Entry 5OVQ (X-ray diffraction, 1.80 A resolution); this record covers chains K and L of the 12 polymer chains in the assembly.

== Chain K ==
Protein: Peroxiredoxin
Organism: Aquifex aeolicus (strain VF5)
Notes: EC 1.11.1.15
UniProtKB: O67024 (TDXH_AQUAE); numbering as in UniProt (aligned over 1-222)
Chain sequence (223 residues; row label = number of the first residue in the row):
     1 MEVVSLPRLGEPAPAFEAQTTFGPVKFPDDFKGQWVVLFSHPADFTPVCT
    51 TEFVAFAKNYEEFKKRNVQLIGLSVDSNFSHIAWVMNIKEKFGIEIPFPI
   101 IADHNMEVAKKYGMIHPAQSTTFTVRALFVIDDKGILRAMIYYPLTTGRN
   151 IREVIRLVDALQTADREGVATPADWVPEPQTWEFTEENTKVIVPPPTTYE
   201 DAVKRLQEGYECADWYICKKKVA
Not modelled in the structure: 1-4
Differences from the reference sequence: expression tag (223)
Modified residues: C49 (cysteinesulfonic acid; OCS)
Curated features (UniProtKB/Swiss-Prot):
  - active site: C49 (Cysteine sulfenic acid (-SOH) intermediate)
  - binding site (substrate): R126
Disulfide bonds: C212-C218

== Chain L ==
Protein: Peroxiredoxin
Organism: Aquifex aeolicus (strain VF5)
Notes: EC 1.11.1.15
UniProtKB: O67024 (TDXH_AQUAE); numbering as in UniProt (aligned over 1-222)
Chain sequence (222 residues; each row starts with the number of its first residue):
     1 MEVVSLPRLGEPAPAFEAQTTFGPVKFPDDFKGQWVVLFSHPADFTPVCT
    51 TEFVAFAKNYEEFKKRNVQLIGLSVDSNFSHIAWVMNIKEKFGIEIPFPI
   101 IADHNMEVAKKYGMIHPAQSTTFTVRALFVIDDKGILRAMIYYPLTTGRN
   151 IREVIRLVDALQTADREGVATPADWVPEPQTWEFTEENTKVIVPPPTTYE
   201 DAVKRLQEGYECADWYICKKKV
Not modelled in the structure: 1-2
Modified residues: C49 (cysteinesulfonic acid; OCS)
Curated features (UniProtKB/Swiss-Prot):
  - active site: C49 (Cysteine sulfenic acid (-SOH) intermediate)
  - binding site (substrate): R126
Disulfide bonds: C212-C218

== Chain K / chain L interface ==
Residue-residue contacts (157; chain K residue first):
  S5(K) - V4(L)  hydrogen bond (side chain-backbone)
  L6(K) - V4(L)
  L6(K) - S5(L)
  L6(K) - L6(L)
  L6(K) - G113(L)
  L6(K) - H116(L)
  L6(K) - Y142(L)
  P7(K) - H116(L)
  R8(K) - V3(L)
  R8(K) - V4(L)
  R8(K) - H116(L)
  L9(K) - H116(L)  hydrogen bond (backbone-side chain)
  L9(K) - A118(L)
  L9(K) - Q119(L)
  L9(K) - Y142(L)
  G10(K) - A118(L)
  E11(K) - A118(L)
  V48(K) - A170(L)  hydrophobic
  V48(K) - T171(L)
  T51(K) - P172(L)
  T51(K) - A173(L)  hydrogen bond (side chain-backbone)
  E52(K) - A173(L)
  A55(K) - D174(L)
  G113(K) - L6(L)
  H116(K) - L6(L)
  H116(K) - P7(L)
  H116(K) - R8(L)
  H116(K) - L9(L)  hydrogen bond (side chain-backbone)
  A118(K) - L9(L)
  A118(K) - G10(L)
  A118(K) - E11(L)
  Q119(K) - L9(L)
  R138(K) - P144(L)
  A139(K) - Y142(L)
  A139(K) - P144(L)
  M140(K) - H116(L)
  M140(K) - I141(L)
  M140(K) - Y142(L)  hydrogen bond (backbone-backbone)
  I141(K) - M140(L)
  I141(K) - I141(L)  hydrophobic
  Y142(K) - L6(L)
  Y142(K) - L9(L)
  Y142(K) - A139(L)
  Y142(K) - M140(L)  hydrogen bond (backbone-backbone)
  Y143(K) - E153(L)  hydrogen bond
  Y143(K) - R156(L)
  Y143(K) - L157(L)  hydrophobic
  P144(K) - R138(L)
  P144(K) - A139(L)
  P144(K) - L161(L)  hydrophobic
  T146(K) - L161(L)
  T146(K) - A170(L)
  T146(K) - T171(L)  hydrogen bond (backbone-backbone)
  T147(K) - L157(L)
  T147(K) - A160(L)
  T147(K) - L161(L)
  T147(K) - T171(L)
  G148(K) - R156(L)  hydrogen bond (backbone-side chain)
  G148(K) - T171(L)  hydrogen bond (backbone-backbone)
  G148(K) - P172(L)
  R149(K) - R156(L)
  R149(K) - A173(L)
  R149(K) - D174(L)  hydrogen bond (backbone-backbone)
  N150(K) - E153(L)  hydrogen bond
  N150(K) - R156(L)
  N150(K) - D174(L)
  N150(K) - W182(L)
  I151(K) - A173(L)  hydrophobic
  I151(K) - D174(L)  hydrogen bond (backbone-side chain)
  E153(K) - Y143(L)  hydrogen bond
  E153(K) - N150(L)  hydrogen bond
  R156(K) - Y143(L)
  R156(K) - G148(L)  hydrogen bond (side chain-backbone)
  R156(K) - R149(L)
  R156(K) - N150(L)
  L157(K) - Y143(L)  hydrophobic
  L157(K) - T147(L)
  A160(K) - T147(L)
  L161(K) - P144(L)  hydrophobic
  L161(K) - T147(L)
  A164(K) - T146(L)
  E167(K) - V222(L)
  G168(K) - P194(L)
  V169(K) - V191(L)  hydrophobic
  V169(K) - I192(L)
  V169(K) - K220(L)
  A170(K) - V48(L)  hydrophobic
  A170(K) - T146(L)
  A170(K) - V191(L)
  A170(K) - I192(L)  hydrogen bond (backbone-backbone)
  T171(K) - V48(L)
  T171(K) - T146(L)  hydrogen bond (backbone-backbone)
  T171(K) - T147(L)
  T171(K) - G148(L)  hydrogen bond (backbone-backbone)
  P172(K) - T51(L)
  P172(K) - G148(L)
  P172(K) - K190(L)
  P172(K) - I192(L)  hydrophobic
  A173(K) - T51(L)  hydrogen bond (backbone-side chain)
  A173(K) - E52(L)
  A173(K) - R149(L)
  A173(K) - I151(L)  hydrophobic
  D174(K) - A55(L)
  D174(K) - R149(L)  hydrogen bond (backbone-backbone)
  D174(K) - N150(L)
  D174(K) - I151(L)  hydrogen bond (side chain-backbone)
  D174(K) - F184(L)
  D174(K) - N188(L)
  W175(K) - N188(L)
  W175(K) - T189(L)  hydrogen bond (side chain-backbone)
  W175(K) - K190(L)
  W175(K) - V191(L)
  V176(K) - F184(L)  hydrophobic
  V176(K) - N188(L)  hydrogen bond (backbone-backbone)
  V176(K) - T189(L)
  P177(K) - T189(L)
  E178(K) - T189(L)
  P179(K) - F184(L)
  P179(K) - E186(L)
  P179(K) - T189(L)
  Q180(K) - W182(L)
  Q180(K) - E183(L)
  Q180(K) - F184(L)  hydrogen bond (backbone-backbone)
  T181(K) - T181(L)
  T181(K) - W182(L)
  T181(K) - E183(L)
  W182(K) - N150(L)
  W182(K) - T181(L)
  W182(K) - W182(L)  hydrogen bond (backbone-backbone)
  W182(K) - F184(L)
  E183(K) - Q180(L)
  E183(K) - T181(L)  hydrogen bond
  F184(K) - D174(L)
  F184(K) - V176(L)  hydrophobic
  F184(K) - P179(L)
  F184(K) - Q180(L)  hydrogen bond (backbone-backbone)
  F184(K) - W182(L)
  E186(K) - P179(L)
  N188(K) - D174(L)
  N188(K) - W175(L)
  N188(K) - V176(L)  hydrogen bond (backbone-backbone)
  T189(K) - W175(L)  hydrogen bond (backbone-side chain)
  T189(K) - V176(L)
  T189(K) - P177(L)
  T189(K) - E178(L)
  T189(K) - P179(L)
  K190(K) - P172(L)
  K190(K) - W175(L)
  V191(K) - V169(L)  hydrophobic
  V191(K) - A170(L)
  V191(K) - W175(L)
  I192(K) - V169(L)
  I192(K) - A170(L)  hydrogen bond (backbone-backbone)
  I192(K) - P172(L)  hydrophobic
  P194(K) - G168(L)
  K220(K) - V169(L)
  V222(K) - E167(L)
Also at the interface, not in a pair above, chain K (66 interface residues in all): P117, V125, R152, T163, T185
Also at the interface, not in a pair above, chain L (67 interface residues in all): V125, R152, T163, A164, T185

== Overview ==
The interface between chain K and chain L involves 66 residues on one side and 67 on the other; the contacts
include 31 hydrogen bonds. Among the polar pairs are S5(K)-V4(L), L9(K)-H116(L) and T51(K)-A173(L).
Chain K is Peroxiredoxin and chain L is Peroxiredoxin, both from Aquifex aeolicus (strain VF5); the structure,
Crystal Structure of the peroxiredoxin (AhpC2) from the Hyperthermophilic bacteria Aquifex aeolicus VF, was
determined by X-ray diffraction.
